PDB entry 7XK1 | electron microscopy, 4.30 A resolution (low resolution: residue-level contacts below are approximate; hydrogen-bond / salt-bridge calls are withheld) | chains A and C of the 4 polymer chains in the assembly

== Chain A (and C) ==
Protein: Glycine--tRNA ligase
From: Oryza sativa Japonica Group
Notes: EC 6.1.1.14; chain C of this document is another copy of the same molecule, construct and numbering; everything in this record applies to it too
UniProtKB: Q0DFB6 (Q0DFB6_ORYSJ); residues 43-1068 here = UniProt positions 43-1068
Amino-acid sequence (1045 residues; each row starts with the number of its first residue):
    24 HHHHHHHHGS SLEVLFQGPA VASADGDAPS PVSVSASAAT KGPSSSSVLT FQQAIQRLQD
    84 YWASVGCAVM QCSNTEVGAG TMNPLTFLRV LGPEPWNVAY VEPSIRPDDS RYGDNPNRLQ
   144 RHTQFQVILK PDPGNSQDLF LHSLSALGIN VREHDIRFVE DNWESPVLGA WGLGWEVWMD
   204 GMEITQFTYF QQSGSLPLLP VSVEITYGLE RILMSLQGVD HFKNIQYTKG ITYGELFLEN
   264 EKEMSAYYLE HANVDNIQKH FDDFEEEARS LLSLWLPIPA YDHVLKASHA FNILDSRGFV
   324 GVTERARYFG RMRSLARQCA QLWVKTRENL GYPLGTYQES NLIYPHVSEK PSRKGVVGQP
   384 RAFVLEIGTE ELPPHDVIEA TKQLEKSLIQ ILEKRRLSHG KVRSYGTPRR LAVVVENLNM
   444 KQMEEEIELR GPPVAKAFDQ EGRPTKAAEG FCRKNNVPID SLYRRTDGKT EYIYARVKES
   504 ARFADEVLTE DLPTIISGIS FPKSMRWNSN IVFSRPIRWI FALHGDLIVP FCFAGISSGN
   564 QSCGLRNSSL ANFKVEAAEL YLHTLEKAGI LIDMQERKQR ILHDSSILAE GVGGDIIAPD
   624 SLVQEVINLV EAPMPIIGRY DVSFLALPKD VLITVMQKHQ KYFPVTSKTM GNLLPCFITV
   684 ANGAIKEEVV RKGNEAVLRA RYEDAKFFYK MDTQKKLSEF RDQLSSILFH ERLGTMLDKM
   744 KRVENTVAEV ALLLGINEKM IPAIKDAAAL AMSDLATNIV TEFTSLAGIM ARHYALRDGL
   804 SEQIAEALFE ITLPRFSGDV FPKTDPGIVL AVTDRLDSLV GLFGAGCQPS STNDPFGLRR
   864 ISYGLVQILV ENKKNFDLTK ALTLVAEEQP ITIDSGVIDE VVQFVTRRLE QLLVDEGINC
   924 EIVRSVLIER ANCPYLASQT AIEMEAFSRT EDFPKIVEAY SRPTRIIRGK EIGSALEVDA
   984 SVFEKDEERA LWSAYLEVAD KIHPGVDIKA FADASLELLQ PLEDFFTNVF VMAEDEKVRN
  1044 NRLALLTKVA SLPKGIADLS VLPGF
Unresolved in the structure: 24-69, 363-378
Construct notes: expression tag (24-42); conflict P481 (Leu in Q0DFB6), T967 (Ala in Q0DFB6), K1040 (Arg in Q0DFB6)

== How chain A and chain C interact ==
Cross-chain cystine bridges: C95(A)-C95(C)
Contacting residue pairs (33; chain A residue first):
  Q75(A) - V92(C)
  Q79(A) - Q82(C)
  Q82(A) - Q79(C)
  A91(A) - I254(C)
  V92(A) - Q75(C)
  V92(A) - Y250(C)
  Q94(A) - Y250(C)
  C95(A) - C95(C)  disulfide
  N97(A) - N97(C)
  N97(A) - E99(C)
  E99(A) - N97(C)
  R112(A) - E262(C)
  Y250(A) - V92(C)
  Y250(A) - Q94(C)
  I254(A) - A91(C)
  E262(A) - R112(C)
  E262(A) - I301(C)
  E266(A) - P300(C)
  E266(A) - I301(C)
  E266(A) - P302(C)
  H274(A) - L297(C)
  N279(A) - D286(C)
  N279(A) - E290(C)
  H283(A) - H283(C)
  H283(A) - D286(C)
  D286(A) - N279(C)
  D286(A) - H283(C)
  E290(A) - N279(C)
  L299(A) - E266(C)
  P300(A) - E266(C)
  I301(A) - E262(C)
  I301(A) - E266(C)
  P302(A) - E266(C)
Other interface residues (no listed pair), chain A (33 interface residues in all): A86, M93, T98, N263, M267, Y270, N276, L294, L297, H306
Other interface residues (no listed pair), chain C (33 interface residues in all): A86, M93, T98, N263, M267, Y270, H274, N276, L294, L299, H306

== Summary ==
The chain A/chain C interface involves 33 residues from each chain, with 1 disulfide bond.
Both chains are Glycine--tRNA ligase (Oryza sativa Japonica Group). Entry 7XK1 (Cryo-EM structure of Oryza
sativa plastid glycyl-tRNA synthetase in complex with two tRNAs (both in tRNA ...) was determined by electron
microscopy, deposited together with 7XJY, 7XK0 and 8H1C.
